PDB entry 8GUI | electron microscopy, 2.81 A resolution | chains G and I of the 12 polymer chains in the assembly

Chain G:
Protein: Histone H2A type 1
Organism: Homo sapiens
UniProtKB: P0C0S8 (H2A1_HUMAN); residues 1-129 here correspond to UniProt positions 2-130 (UniProt number = residue number + 1)
Chain sequence (129 residues; row label = number of the first residue in the row):
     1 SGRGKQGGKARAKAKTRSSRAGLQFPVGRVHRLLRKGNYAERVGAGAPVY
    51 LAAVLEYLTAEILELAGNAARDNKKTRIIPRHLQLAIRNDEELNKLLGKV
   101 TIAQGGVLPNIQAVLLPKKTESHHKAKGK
Disordered / not traced: 1-7, 121-129
UniProt features mapped onto this chain:
  - modified residue: Ser1 (N-acetylserine), Arg3 (Citrulline), Lys5 (N6-(2-hydroxyisobutyryl)lysine), Lys9 (N6-(2-hydroxyisobutyryl)lysine), Lys13 (N6-(beta-hydroxybutyryl)lysine), Lys36 (N6-(2-hydroxyisobutyryl)lysine), Lys74 (N6-(2-hydroxyisobutyryl)lysine), Lys75 (N6-(2-hydroxyisobutyryl)lysine), Lys95 (N6-(2-hydroxyisobutyryl)lysine), Lys99 (N6-glutaryllysine), Gln104 (N5-methylglutamine), Lys118 (N6-(2-hydroxyisobutyryl)lysine), Lys119 (N6-crotonyllysine), Thr120 (Phosphothreonine), Lys125 (N6-crotonyllysine)
  - cross-link (Glycyl lysine isopeptide (Lys-Gly)): Lys13 (interchain with G-Cter in ubiquitin), Lys15 (interchain with G-Cter in ubiquitin), Lys119 (interchain with G-Cter in ubiquitin)

Chain I:
Molecule: 147-nt DNA strand
Sequence (147 nucleotides; numbered 1 to 147; the number before each row is that of its first residue):
     1 CTGGAGAATCCCGGTGCCGAGGCCGCTCAATTGGTCGTAGACAGCTCTAG
    51 CACCGCTTAAACGCACGTACGCGCTGTCCCCCGCGTTTTAACCGCCAAGG
   101 GGATTACTCCCTAGTCTCCAGGCACGTGTCAGATATATACATCCTGT

How chain G and chain I interact:
Pairs across the interface (15; chain G residue first):
  Arg11(G) - DT32(I)  hydrogen bond to the base
  Arg11(G) - DG33(I)  phosphate contact
  Ala12(G) - DT32(I)  sugar contact
  Ala12(G) - DG33(I)  hydrogen bond to the phosphate
  Ala14(G) - DT32(I)  phosphate contact
  Lys15(G) - DT31(I)  hydrogen bond to the phosphate
  Lys15(G) - DT32(I)  hydrogen bond to the phosphate
  Thr16(G) - DT31(I)  phosphate contact
  Arg17(G) - DT31(I)  salt bridge to the phosphate
  Arg20(G) - DT32(I)  salt bridge to the phosphate
  Gly28(G) - DA30(I)  sugar contact
  Gly28(G) - DT31(I)  phosphate contact
  Arg32(G) - DA30(I)  salt bridge to the phosphate
  Arg42(G) - DA39(I)  sugar contact
  Arg77(G) - DA20(I)  sugar contact
Other interface residues (no listed pair), chain G (13 interface residues in all): Arg29, Arg35

Overview:
The interface between chain G and chain I involves 13 residues on one side and 6 on the other, with 4 hydrogen
bonds and 3 salt bridges. Polar pairs include Arg11(G)-DT32(I), Ala12(G)-DG33(I) and Lys15(G)-DT31(I).
Here chain G is Histone H2A type 1 (Homo sapiens) and chain I is a 147-nt DNA strand. Entry 8GUI
(Bre1-nucleosome complex (Model I)) was determined by electron microscopy, deposited together with 8GUJ and
8GUK.
